3O4O - chains A and B of the 3 polymer chains in the assembly; structure by X-ray diffraction, 3.30 A resolution.

[Chain A]
Protein: Interleukin-1 beta
From: Homo sapiens
UniProtKB: P01584 (IL1B_HUMAN); residues 1-153 here correspond to UniProt positions 117-269 (UniProt number = residue number + 116)
Sequence (158 residues; each row starts with the number of its first residue; numbers below 1 keep their minus sign (Gly-4 is residue -4)):
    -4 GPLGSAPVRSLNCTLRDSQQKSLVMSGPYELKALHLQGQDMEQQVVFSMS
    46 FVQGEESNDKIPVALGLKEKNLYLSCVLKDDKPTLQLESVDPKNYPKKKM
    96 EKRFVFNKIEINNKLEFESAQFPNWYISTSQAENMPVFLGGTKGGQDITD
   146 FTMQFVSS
Disordered / not traced: -4 to 0, 153
Differences from the reference sequence: expression tag (-4 to 0)
Swiss-Prot annotation at these positions:
  - motif: Phe112 to Ser125 (Involved in interaction with TMED10 C-terminus)
  - site: Arg4 (Involved in receptor binding), Lys55 (Important for interaction with integrin), Lys63 (Important for interaction with integrin), Lys65 (Important for interaction with integrin), Lys74 (Important for interaction with integrin), Lys88 (Important for interaction with integrin)

[Chain B]
Protein: Interleukin-1 receptor accessory protein
From: Homo sapiens
Notes: fragment: IL-1RAcP ectodomain, residues 21-350
UniProtKB: Q9NPH3 (IL1AP_HUMAN); residues 1-330 here correspond to UniProt positions 21-350 (UniProt number = residue number + 20)
Sequence (339 residues; each row starts with the number of its first residue; numbers below 1 keep their minus sign (Ala-2 is residue -2)):
    -2 ADPSERCDDWGLDTMRQIQVFEDEPARIKCPLFEHFLKFNYSTAHSAGLT
    48 LIWYWTRQDRDLEEPINFRLPENRISKEKDVLWFRPTLLNDTGNYTCMLR
    98 NTTYCSKVAFPLEVVQKDSCFNSPMKLPVHKLYIEYGIQRITCPNVDGYF
   148 PSSVKPTITWYMGCYKIQNFNNVIPEGMNLSFLIALISNNGNYTCVVTYP
   198 ENGRTFHLTRTLTVKVVGSPKNAVPPVIHSPNDHVVYEKEPGEELLIPCT
   248 VYFSFLMDSRNEVWWTIDGKKPDDITIDVTINESISHSRTEDETRTQILS
   298 IKKVTSEDLKRSYVCHARSAKGEVAKAAKVKQKHHHHHH
Disordered / not traced: -2 to 3, 327-336
Differences from the reference sequence: expression tag (-2 to 0, 331-336)
Cystine bridges: Cys4-Cys102, Cys27-Cys94, Cys117-Cys161, Cys140-Cys192, Cys246-Cys312
Glycans and other covalent adducts: N-acetylglucosamine (NAG) linked to Asn87, Asn91, Asn98, Asn189
Swiss-Prot annotation at these positions:
  - region: Ile49 to Phe65 (Essential for interaction with PTPRD)
  - glycosylation (N-linked (GlcNAc...) asparagine): Asn37, Asn87, Asn91, Asn98, Asn176, Asn189, Asn279

[Interface between chain A and chain B]
Contacting residue pairs - 24 pairs, chain A then chain B:
  Gln14(A) - Asn168(B)
  Asp54(A) - Arg286(B)  salt bridge
  Ile104(A) - Arg286(B)
  Ile106(A) - Ile131(B)  hydrophobic
  Ile106(A) - Ile184(B)  hydrophobic
  Asn107(A) - Glu132(B)
  Lys109(A) - Glu132(B)  salt bridge
  Glu111(A) - Ser185(B)  hydrogen bond
  Gln126(A) - Asn166(B)
  Gln126(A) - Phe167(B)
  Gln126(A) - Asn168(B)
  Thr137(A) - Tyr162(B)
  Lys138(A) - Ile184(B)
  Lys138(A) - Ser185(B)
  Gly139(A) - Met159(B)
  Gly139(A) - Phe167(B)
  Gly139(A) - Ser185(B)
  Gly140(A) - Phe167(B)
  Gly140(A) - Asn168(B)  hydrogen bond (backbone-side chain)
  Gln141(A) - Gln165(B)
  Gln141(A) - Asn166(B)
  Thr144(A) - Ser185(B)
  Asp145(A) - Leu183(B)
  Asp145(A) - Ser185(B)  hydrogen bond
Also at the interface, not in a pair above, chain A (16 interface residues in all): Ile143
Also at the interface, not in a pair above, chain B (15 interface residues in all): Asn186, Ser285, Thr287

[Overview]
Chain A and chain B form an interface of 16 and 15 residues respectively, with 3 hydrogen bonds and 2 salt
bridges. Polar pairs include Asp54(A)-Arg286(B), Lys109(A)-Glu132(B) and Glu111(A)-Ser185(B).
N-acetylglucosamine is covalently linked to Asn87(B), Asn91(B), Asn98(B) and Asn189(B).
Here chain A is Interleukin-1 beta and chain B is Interleukin-1 receptor accessory protein, both from Homo
sapiens. Entry 3O4O (Crystal structure of an Interleukin-1 receptor complex) was determined by X-ray
diffraction.
